7VY3 - chains B and D of the 25 polymer chains in the assembly; structure by electron microscopy, 2.63 A resolution.

[Chain B]
Molecule: Antenna pigment protein beta chain
From: Rhodobacter sphaeroides f. sp. denitrificans
UniProtKB: A0A7Z6QV72 (A0A7Z6QV72_CERSP); residues 1-48 here correspond to UniProt positions 2-49 (UniProt number = residue number + 1)
Amino-acid sequence (48 residues; each row starts with the number of its first residue):
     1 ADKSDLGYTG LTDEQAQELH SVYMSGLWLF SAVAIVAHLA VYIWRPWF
Not modelled in the structure: 1-4
Residues lining bound ligands:
  - bacteriochlorophyll a (BCL), molecule 1: Gly26, Leu29, Phe30, Val33, Ala34, Ala37, His38, Val41, Trp44
  - bacteriochlorophyll a (BCL), molecule 2: Phe30, Ser31, Ala34, Ile35, His38, Val41, Tyr42, Trp47, Phe48
  - spheroidene (SPO): Val22, Tyr23, Ser25, Gly26, Leu27, Leu29, Phe30

[Chain D]
Molecule: Antenna pigment protein alpha chain
From: Rhodobacter sphaeroides f. sp. denitrificans
UniProtKB: A0A7Z6W8S0 (A0A7Z6W8S0_CERSP); numbering as in UniProt (aligned over 1-54)
Amino-acid sequence (54 residues; row label = number of the first residue in the row):
     1 MSKFYKIWMI FDPRRVFVAQ GVFLFLLAVM IHLILLSTPS YNWLEISAAK YNRV
Modified positions: Met1 (N-formylmethionine; FME)
Residues lining bound ligands:
  - bacteriochlorophyll a (BCL), molecule 1: Phe4, Ile7, Val16, Gln20, Phe23, Ile31
  - bacteriochlorophyll a (BCL), molecule 2: Gly21, Leu24, Phe25, Ala28, His32, Leu35, Tyr41, Trp43
  - bacteriochlorophyll a (BCL), molecule 3: Leu24, Leu27, Ala28, Ile31, His32, Leu35, Tyr41
  - spheroidene (SPO), molecule 1: Lys3, Phe4, Lys6, Ile7, Met9, Ile10
  - spheroidene (SPO), molecule 2: Phe17, Gln20, Phe23, Leu24, Leu27, Met30, Ile31, Ile34
  - spheroidene (SPO), molecule 3: Phe25, Ala28, Val29, His32, Leu33, Leu36
  - ubiquinone-10 (U10): Phe17, Val18, Gly21, Val22, Phe25

[Chain B / chain D interface]
Residue-residue contacts (11; chain B residue first):
  Tyr8(B) with Asp12(D); Pro13(D); Arg14(D)
  Arg45(B) with Arg53(D)
  Pro46(B) with Tyr51(D); Arg53(D)
  Trp47(B) with Trp43(D); Ser47(D), hydrogen bond (backbone-side chain)
  Phe48(B) with Ser47(D); Lys50(D); Tyr51(D)

[In short]
5 residues of chain B and 8 residues of chain D are in contact; the contacts include 1 hydrogen bond. The
hydrogen-bonded pair is Trp47(B)-Ser47(D). One spheroidene molecule is bound between chain B and chain D.
Bound to chain B: bacteriochlorophyll a.
Chain B is Antenna pigment protein beta chain and chain D is Antenna pigment protein alpha chain, both from
Rhodobacter sphaeroides f. sp. denitrificans; the structure, Structure of photosynthetic LH1-rc super-complex
of rhodobacter sphaeroides lacking protein-U, was determined by electron microscopy, deposited together with
7VY2.
